Entry 6AC2 (X-ray diffraction, 1.23 A resolution); this record covers chain A.

Chain A:
Protein: Lysozyme C
Source organism: Gallus gallus
Notes: EC 3.2.1.17
UniProtKB: P00698 (LYSC_CHICK); residues 1-129 here correspond to UniProt positions 19-147 (UniProt number = residue number + 18)
Sequence (129 residues; row label = number of the first residue in the row):
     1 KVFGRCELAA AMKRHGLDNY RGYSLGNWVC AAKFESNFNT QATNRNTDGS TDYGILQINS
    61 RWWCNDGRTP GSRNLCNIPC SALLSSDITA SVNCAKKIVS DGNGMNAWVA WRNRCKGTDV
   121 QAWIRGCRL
Disulfide bonds: C6-C127, C30-C115, C64-C80, C76-C94
Ion coordination: Na+: S60, C64, S72, R73
Ligand contacts:
  - s-1,2-propanediol (PGO), molecule 1: D52, L56, Q57, I58, N59, W63, I98, A107, W108
  - s-1,2-propanediol (PGO), molecule 2: W62, W63, L75, D101
What the authors report for this chain:
  - conformationally variable residues (side-chain flip): N44

Summary:
Bound to chain A: s-1,2-propanediol. S60, C64, S72 and R73 form the Na+ site. From the paper: conformational
variability at N44.
Chain A is Lysozyme C (Gallus gallus); the structure, Crystal Structure of HEWL at pH 2.2, was determined by
X-ray diffraction (same publication as 6AHH and 6AHL).
